Entry 9ERI (electron microscopy, 3.30 A resolution); this record covers chains A and D of the 6 polymer chains in the assembly.

# Chain A
Name: Na(+)-translocating ferredoxin:NAD(+) oxidoreductase complex subunit A
From: Acetobacterium woodii DSM 1030
Notes: EC 7.2.1.2
UniProtKB: H6LC28 (RNFA_ACEWD); residues 1-191 here = UniProt positions 1-191
Sequence (191 residues; each row starts with the number of its first residue):
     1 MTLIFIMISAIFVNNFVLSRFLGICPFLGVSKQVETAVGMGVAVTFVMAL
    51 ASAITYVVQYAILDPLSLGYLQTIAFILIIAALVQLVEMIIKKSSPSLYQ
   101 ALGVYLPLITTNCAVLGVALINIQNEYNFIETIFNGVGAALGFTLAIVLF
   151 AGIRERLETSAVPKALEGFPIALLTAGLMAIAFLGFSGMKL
Bound ions: 2Fe-2S cluster Fe: Cys25, Cys113 (shared with 2 residues of chain E)
Small-molecule neighbours: 2Fe-2S cluster (FES): Gly23, Ile24, Cys25, Pro26, Asn112, Cys113
From the paper describing this entry:
  - 2Fe-2S cluster coordination: Cys25, Cys113
  - mutagenesis - Y105A: decreased catalytic activity
  - mutagenesis - Y105A: decreased growth
  - mutagenesis - T110G: abolished growth
  - mutagenesis - T111G: unchanged growth
  - mutagenesis - Y105A, T111G: abolished growth in response to under 2 mM NaCl

# Chain D
Name: Na(+)-translocating ferredoxin:NAD(+) oxidoreductase complex subunit D
From: Acetobacterium woodii DSM 1030
Notes: EC 7.2.1.2
UniProtKB: H6LC31 (RNFD_ACEWD); residues 1-318 here = UniProt positions 1-318
Sequence (318 residues; row label = number of the first residue in the row):
     1 MNELNLTVSSSPHIRAKHSTASIMQNVIIALLPALAVAGYVFGLWALALV
    51 AICVISSVATEAVIQKLLKKPITVNDWSAVVTGVLLAFNLPINAPWWIGV
   101 VGSVFAIAIVKQCFGGLGQNFINPALAARAFLLASWPGHMTSTAYIPLTD
   151 TVTTATPLALLKAGETGSMPSTLDLFTGLNGVYGCIGEISALALLIGGLY
   201 LIYKGIISWRIPTIYLLTIAIFALLVGQDPIVHMVSGGVMLGAFFMATDY
   251 ASSPVTAKGQIIYAIGCGLITMIIRLYGGYPEGCSYSILLMNVATPLIER
   301 FTKERIYGVTKIKKEAKA
Glycans and other covalent adducts: flavin mononucleotide (FMN) linked to Thr156
Small-molecule neighbours:
  - FMN (flavin mononucleotide): Asn89, Leu126, Arg129, Leu133, Thr143, Pro157, Leu158, Ala159, Tyr183, Gly184, Cys185, Glu188, Gly237, Gly238, Leu241, Gly242, Met246, Tyr280, Pro281, Glu282, Gly283, Cys284, Ser285, Tyr286
  - riboflavin (RBF): Ile23, Met24, Val27, Val81, Thr82, Leu85, Lys111, Leu117, Gly118, Asn120, Asn123, Pro124, Ala125, Ile206, Ile207, Phe245, Met246, Thr248, Asp249, Tyr250, Ala251
Curated features (UniProtKB/Swiss-Prot):
  - modified residue: Thr156 (FMN phosphoryl threonine)
From the paper describing this entry:
  - binding site for riboflavin: Asn123, Asp249
  - binding site for flavin mononucleotide: Thr156
  - mutagenesis - N123A, D249A: abolished growth
  - mutagenesis - N123A, D249A: abolished catalytic activity
  - mutagenesis - F245A: unchanged growth

# Interface between chain A and chain D
Pairs across the interface - 36 pairs, chain A then chain D:
  Glu35(A) with Arg300(D), salt bridge
  Val148(A) with Leu297(D), hydrophobic
  Gly152(A) with Pro296(D)
  Ile153(A) with Phe121(D), hydrophobic; Val293(D)
  Arg156(A) with Asn120(D), hydrogen bond (side chain-backbone); Phe121(D); Ala251(D), hydrogen bond (side chain-backbone); Pro296(D)
  Leu157(A) with Phe114(D), hydrophobic
  Ser160(A) with Phe114(D); Gln119(D), hydrogen bond (side chain-backbone)
  Ala161(A) with Gly115(D); Gln119(D), hydrogen bond (backbone-side chain)
  Val162(A) with Phe114(D)
  Pro163(A) with Cys113(D)
  Leu166(A) with Cys113(D)
  Ile171(A) with Cys113(D); Phe114(D), hydrophobic
  Thr175(A) with Phe114(D); Phe121(D)
  Leu178(A) with Phe114(D), hydrophobic; Phe121(D), hydrophobic; Ile122(D), hydrophobic
  Ile181(A) with Ala130(D), hydrophobic
  Ala182(A) with Leu289(D), hydrophobic; Leu290(D); Val293(D), hydrophobic
  Phe183(A) with Leu290(D), hydrophobic
  Leu184(A) with Tyr280(D)
  Gly185(A) with Tyr280(D); Tyr286(D)
  Phe186(A) with Leu290(D), hydrophobic
  Ser187(A) with Tyr280(D)
  Met189(A) with Gly278(D)
  Leu191(A) with Tyr277(D), hydrophobic
Interface residues without a listed pair, chain A (30 interface residues in all): Val34, Leu149, Glu155, Leu174, Met179, Gly188, Lys190
Interface residues without a listed pair, chain D (26 interface residues in all): Phe105, Ala134, Ile273, Ile274, Gly279, Ala294, Glu299

# In short
30 residues of chain A and 26 residues of chain D are in contact; the contacts include 4 hydrogen bonds and 1
salt bridge. Polar contacts include Glu35(A)-Arg300(D), Arg156(A)-Asn120(D) and Arg156(A)-Ala251(D). The paper
reports a binding site for riboflavin at Asn123(D) and Asp249(D); Y105A and T111G of chain A abolish growth in
response to under 2 mM NaCl; 6 substitutions were tested in all.
Chain A is Na(+)-translocating ferredoxin:NAD(+) oxidoreductase complex subunit A and chain D is
Na(+)-translocating ferredoxin:NAD(+) oxidoreductase complex subunit D, both from Acetobacterium woodii DSM
1030; the structure, Cryo-EM structure of sodium pumping Rnf complex from Acetobacterium woodii bound to NADH,
was determined by electron microscopy, deposited together with 9ERJ, 9ERK and 9ERL.
